Entry 1DKF (X-ray diffraction, 2.50 A resolution); this record covers chains A and B.

# Chain A
Protein: Protein (retinoid X receptor-alpha)
From: Mus musculus
Notes: fragment: ligand-binding domain
Reference sequence: P28700 (RXRA_MOUSE); numbering as in UniProt (aligned over 230-462)
Sequence (233 residues; numbered 230 to 462; the number before each row is that of its first residue):
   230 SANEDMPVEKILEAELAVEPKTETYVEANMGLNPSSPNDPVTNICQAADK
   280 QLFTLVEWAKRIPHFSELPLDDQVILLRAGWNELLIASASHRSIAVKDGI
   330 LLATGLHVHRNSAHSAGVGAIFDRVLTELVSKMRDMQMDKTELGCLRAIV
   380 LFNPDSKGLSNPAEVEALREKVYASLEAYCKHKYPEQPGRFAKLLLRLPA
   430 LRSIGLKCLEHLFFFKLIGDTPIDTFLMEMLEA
Disordered / not traced: 250-265
Sequence notes: engineered mutation A318 (Phe in P28700)
Swiss-Prot annotation at these positions:
  - region: R353 to G373 (Required for nuclear export)
  - binding site (9-cis-retinoate): R321, A332
  - binding site (all-trans-retinoate): R321, A332
  - modified residue (Phosphoserine): S264, S265
  - mutagenesis: S265 (S265A: No effect on constiuitive phosphorylation but loss of stress-induced phosphorylation. No effect on RXRA transcriptional activity), F455 to L456 (Abolishes interaction with ASXL1 and NCOA1), M459 to L460 (Abolishes interaction with ASXL1 and NCOA1)

# Chain B
Protein: Protein (retinoic acid receptor-alpha)
From: Homo sapiens
Notes: fragment: ligand-binding domain
Reference sequence: P10276 (RARA_HUMAN); residues 182-416 here = UniProt positions 182-416
Sequence (235 residues; numbered 182 to 416; the number before each row is that of its first residue):
   182 PEVGELIEKVRKAHQETFPALCQLGKYTTNNSSEQRVSLDIDLWDKFSEL
   232 STKCIIKTVEFAKQLPGFTTLTIADQITLLKAACLDILILRICTRYTPEQ
   282 DTMTFSDGLTLNRTQMHNAGFGPLTDLVFAFANQLLPLEMDDAETGLLSA
   332 ICLICGDRQDLEQPDRVDMLQEPLLEALKVYVRKRRPSRPHMFPKMLMKI
   382 TDLRSISAKGAERVITLKMEIPGSMPPLIQEMLEN
Disordered / not traced: 211-213
Swiss-Prot annotation at these positions:
  - region: G404 to N416 (Required for binding corepressor NCOR1)
  - motif: I254 to I258 (UBR5-degron), P408 to N416 (9aaTAD)
  - binding site (all-trans-retinoate): C235, S287
  - modified residue (Phosphoserine): S219, S369
  - cross-link: K399 (Glycyl lysine isopeptide (Lys-Gly) (interchain with G-Cter in SUMO))
  - mutagenesis: S219 (S219A: No effect on heterodimerization with RARA. On ATRA treatment, localizes to the nucleus, and increased protein levels; when associated with A-369 ...), V240 (V240A: Abolished ubiquitination and degradation by UBR5), I254 (I254A: Reduced ubiquitination and degradation by UBR5), I258 (I258A: Reduced ubiquitination and degradation by UBR5), S369 (S369A: No effect on heterodimerization with RARA. On ATRA treatment, localizes to the nucleus, and increased protein levels; when associated with A-219 ...), I396 (I396E: Abrogates interaction with NCOR1 or NCOR2. Increased affinity for NCOR1 and NCOR2 in the presence of BMS493 ...), K399 (K399R: In the absence of ATRA, abolishes sumoylation and is mainly nuclear. In the presence of ATRA, some sumoylation, cytoplasmic location, reduced transcriptional activity and no SENP6 binding ...), L409 to I410 (Abolishes interaction with ASXL1 and NCOA1), E412 (E412Q: Impairs interaction with ASXL1 and NCOA1; when associated with Q-415), M413 to L414 (Abolishes interaction with ASXL1 and NCOA1), E415 (E415Q: Impairs interaction with ASXL1 and NCOA1; when associated with Q-412)
Ligand contacts: BMS (4-[(4,4-dimethyl-1,2,3,4-tetrahydro-[1,2']binapthalenyl-7-carbonyl)-amino]-benzoic acid): F199, W225, F228, S229, L231, S232, T233, C235, I236, L266, L269, I270, I273, R276, F286, S287, G301, F302, L305, G391, R394, V395, L398, M406

# Chain A / chain B interface
Residue-residue contacts - 30 pairs, chain A then chain B:
  R353(A) - Q340(B)
  E357(A) - D338(B)
  K361(A) - G337(B)  hydrogen bond (side chain-backbone)
  K361(A) - D338(B)  salt bridge
  K361(A) - D349(B)  salt bridge
  D384(A) - Q315(B)
  E395(A) - K376(B)  salt bridge
  E399(A) - H372(B)
  E399(A) - K376(B)  salt bridge
  Y402(A) - P375(B)  hydrophobic
  Y402(A) - M379(B)
  E406(A) - R364(B)  salt bridge
  P417(A) - E357(B)
  P417(A) - K360(B)  hydrogen bond (backbone-side chain)
  G418(A) - E357(B)
  A421(A) - L356(B)  hydrophobic
  K422(A) - E353(B)  salt bridge
  L424(A) - P375(B)  hydrophobic
  L424(A) - M379(B)
  L425(A) - Q352(B)
  L425(A) - L356(B)  hydrophobic
  L425(A) - L378(B)  hydrophobic
  R426(A) - D338(B)  salt bridge
  L427(A) - M379(B)  hydrophobic
  P428(A) - T382(B)
  A429(A) - D338(B)
  R431(A) - T382(B)
  R431(A) - S386(B)  hydrogen bond
  S432(A) - R385(B)
  L435(A) - S386(B)
Interface residues without a listed pair, chain A (23 interface residues in all): K410, F420
Interface residues without a listed pair, chain B (22 interface residues in all): F374, I381, D383

# In short
23 residues of chain A face 22 of chain B across their interface, with 3 hydrogen bonds and 7 salt bridges.
Among the polar pairs are K361(A)-D338(B), K361(A)-D349(B) and E395(A)-K376(B). Chain B binds compound BMS.
Chain A is Protein (retinoid X receptor-alpha) (Mus musculus) and chain B is Protein (retinoic acid
receptor-alpha) (Homo sapiens); the structure, Crystal structure of a heterodimeric complex of rar and rxr
ligand-binding domains, was determined by X-ray diffraction.
